5OXV - chains J and M of the 18 polymer chains in the assembly; structure by X-ray diffraction, 6.72 A resolution (low resolution: residue-level contacts below are approximate; hydrogen-bond / salt-bridge calls are withheld).

Chain J:
Molecule: DNA STRAND 1 (601-based sequence model)
Organism: synthetic construct
Sequence (312 nucleotides; numbered -312 to -1; the number before each row is that of its first residue; numbers below 1 keep their minus sign (DC-312 is residue -312)):
  -312 CTGCGCAGGA TGTATATATC TGACACGTGC CTGGAGACTA GGGAGTAATC CCCTTGGCGG
  -252 TTAAAACGCG GGGGACAGCG CGTACGTGCG TTTAAGCGGT GCTAGAGCTG TCTACGACCA
  -192 ATTGAGCGGC CTCGGCACCG GGATTCTCCA GGAGTACTGC ACAGGATGTA TATATCTGAC
  -132 ACGTGCCTGG AGACTAGGGA GTAATCCCCT TGGCGGTTAA AACGCGGGGG ACAGCGCGTA
   -72 CGTGCGTTTA AGCGGTGCTA GAGCTGTCTA CGACCAATTG AGCGGCCTCG GCACCGGGAT
   -12 TCTCCAGGGA GT
Not modelled in the structure: -2 to -1

Chain M:
Protein: Histone H2A
Organism: Xenopus laevis
UniProtKB: Q6AZJ8 (Q6AZJ8_XENLA); residues 0-129 here correspond to UniProt positions 1-130 (UniProt number = residue number + 1)
Sequence (130 residues; row label = number of the first residue in the row; numbering starts at 0):
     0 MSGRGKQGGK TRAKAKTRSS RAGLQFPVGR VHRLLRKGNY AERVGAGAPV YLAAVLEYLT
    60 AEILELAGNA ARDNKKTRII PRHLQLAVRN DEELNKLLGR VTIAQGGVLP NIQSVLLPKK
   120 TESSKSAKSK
Not modelled in the structure: 0-15, 119-129

Interface between chain J and chain M:
Pairs across the interface (15):
  DG-197(J) with Arg42(M); Val43(M); Gly44(M); Ala45(M)
  DA-196(J) with Arg35(M); Arg42(M); Val43(M)
  DG-187(J) with Arg29(M)
  DC-186(J) with Arg29(M)
  DG-178(J) with Thr76(M); Arg77(M)
  DC-177(J) with Lys75(M); Thr76(M); Arg77(M)
  DA-176(J) with Lys75(M)
Other interface residues (no listed pair), chain J (8 interface residues in all): DA-188
Other interface residues (no listed pair), chain M (13 interface residues in all): Thr16, Pro26, His31, Glu41

In short:
8 residues of chain J and 13 residues of chain M are in contact.
Here chain J is DNA STRAND 1 (601-based sequence model) (synthetic construct) and chain M is Histone H2A
(Xenopus laevis). Entry 5OXV (Structure of the 4_601_157 tetranucleosome (C2 form)) was determined by X-ray
diffraction together with 5OY7 from the same study.
